Entry 9E28 (electron microscopy, 4.40 A resolution (low resolution: residue-level contacts below are approximate; hydrogen-bond / salt-bridge calls are withheld)); this record covers chains k and v of the 16 polymer chains in the assembly.

[Chain k (and v)]
Name: Dynein light chain Tctex-type 1
Organism: Homo sapiens
Notes: chain v of this document is another copy of the same molecule, construct and numbering; everything in this record applies to it too
UniProt: P63172 (DYLT1_HUMAN); residues 1-113 here = UniProt positions 1-113
Chain sequence (113 residues; row label = number of the first residue in the row):
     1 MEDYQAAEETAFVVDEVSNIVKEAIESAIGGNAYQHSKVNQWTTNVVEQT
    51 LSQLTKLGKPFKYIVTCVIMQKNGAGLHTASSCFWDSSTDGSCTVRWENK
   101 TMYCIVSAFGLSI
Disordered / not traced: 1-12
Curated features (UniProtKB/Swiss-Prot):
  - modified residue: Met1 (N-acetylmethionine)

[How chain k and chain v interact]
Contacting residue pairs (47):
  Thr43(k) - His78(v)
  Val47(k) - Ser82(v)
  Lys62(k) - Phe84(v)
  Tyr63(k) - Cys83(v)
  Tyr63(k) - Phe84(v)
  Ile64(k) - Cys83(v)
  Val65(k) - Ser81(v)
  Val65(k) - Ser82(v)
  Thr66(k) - Ala80(v)
  Thr66(k) - Ser81(v)
  Cys67(k) - His78(v)
  Cys67(k) - Ala80(v)
  Val68(k) - His78(v)
  Ile69(k) - Gly76(v)
  Ile69(k) - Leu77(v)
  Ile69(k) - His78(v)
  Met70(k) - Gly76(v)
  Met70(k) - Leu77(v)
  Gln71(k) - Ala75(v)
  Gln71(k) - Gly76(v)
  Asn73(k) - Asn73(v)
  Asn73(k) - Gly74(v)
  Asn73(k) - Ala75(v)
  Ala75(k) - Gln71(v)
  Ala75(k) - Asn73(v)
  Ala75(k) - Ala75(v)
  Gly76(k) - Ile69(v)
  Gly76(k) - Met70(v)
  Gly76(k) - Gln71(v)
  Leu77(k) - Ile69(v)
  His78(k) - Asn40(v)
  His78(k) - Thr43(v)
  His78(k) - Cys67(v)
  His78(k) - Val68(v)
  His78(k) - Ile69(v)
  Thr79(k) - Val68(v)
  Ala80(k) - Thr66(v)
  Ala80(k) - Cys67(v)
  Ser81(k) - Val65(v)
  Ser81(k) - Thr66(v)
  Ser82(k) - Ile64(v)
  Ser82(k) - Val65(v)
  Cys83(k) - Tyr63(v)
  Cys83(k) - Ile64(v)
  Phe84(k) - Lys62(v)
  Phe84(k) - Tyr63(v)
  Ile113(k) - Ile113(v)
Interface residues without a listed pair, chain v (27 interface residues in all): Val47, Thr79, Phe109

[Summary]
24 residues of chain k and 27 residues of chain v are in contact.
Chain k and chain v are both Dynein light chain Tctex-type 1 (Homo sapiens); the structure, Cryo-EM structure
of Phi dynein tail, was determined by electron microscopy (same publication as 9DZY, 9E0T, 9E0W, 9E22 and
9E23).
